Entry 8UWB (X-ray diffraction, 3.15 A resolution); this record covers chains A and B of the 3 polymer chains in the assembly.

# Chain A
Molecule: Serine/threonine-protein phosphatase 2A catalytic subunit alpha isoform
Organism: Homo sapiens
UniProt: P30153; residue numbers follow UniProt; this construct covers 1-589
Chain sequence (612 residues; each row starts with the number of its first residue; numbers below 1 keep their minus sign (Met-22 is residue -22)):
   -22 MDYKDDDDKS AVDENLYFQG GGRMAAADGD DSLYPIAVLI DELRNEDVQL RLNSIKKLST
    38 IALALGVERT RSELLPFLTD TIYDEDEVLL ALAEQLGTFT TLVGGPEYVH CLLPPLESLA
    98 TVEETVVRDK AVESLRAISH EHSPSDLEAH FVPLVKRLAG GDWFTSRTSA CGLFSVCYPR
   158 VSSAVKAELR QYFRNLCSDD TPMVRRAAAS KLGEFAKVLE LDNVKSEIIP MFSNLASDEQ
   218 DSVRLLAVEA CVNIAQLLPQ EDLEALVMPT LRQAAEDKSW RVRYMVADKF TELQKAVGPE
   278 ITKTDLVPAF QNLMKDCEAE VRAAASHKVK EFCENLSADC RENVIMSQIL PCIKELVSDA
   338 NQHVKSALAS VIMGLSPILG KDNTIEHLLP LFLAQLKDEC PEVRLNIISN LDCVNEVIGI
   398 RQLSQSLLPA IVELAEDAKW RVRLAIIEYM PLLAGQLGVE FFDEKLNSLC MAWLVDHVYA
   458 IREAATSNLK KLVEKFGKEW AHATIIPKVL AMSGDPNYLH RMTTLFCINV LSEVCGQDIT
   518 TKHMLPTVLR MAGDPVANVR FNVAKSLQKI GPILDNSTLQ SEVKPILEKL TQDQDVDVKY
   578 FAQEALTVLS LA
Unresolved in the structure: -22 to 0
Construct notes: initiating methionine (-22); expression tag (-21 to 0)
UniProt features mapped onto this chain:
  - modified residue: Ala2 (N-acetylalanine), Lys280 (N6-acetyllysine)

# Chain B
Molecule: Serine/threonine-protein phosphatase 2A 56 kDa regulatory subunit epsilon isoform
Organism: Homo sapiens
UniProt: Q16537 (2A5E_HUMAN); residues 1-467 here = UniProt positions 1-467
Chain sequence (467 residues; row label = number of the first residue in the row):
     1 MSSAPTTPPS VDKVDGFSRK SVRKARQKRS QSSSQFRSQG KPIELTPLPL LKDVPSSEQP
    61 ELFLKKLQQC CVIFDFMDTL SDLKMKEYKR STLNELVDYI TISRGCLTEQ TYPEVVRMVS
   121 CNIFRTLPPS DSNEFDPEED EPTLEASWPH LQLVYEFFIR FLESQEFQPS IAKKYIDQKF
   181 VLQLLELFDS EDPRERDYLK TVLHRIYGKF LGLRAFIRKQ INNIFLRFVY ETEHFNGVAE
   241 LLEILGSIIN GFALPLKAEH KQFLVKVLIP LHTVRSLSLF HAQLAYCIVQ FLEKDPSLTE
   301 PVIRGLMKFW PKTCSQKEVM FLGELEEILD VIEPSQFVKI QEPLFKQIAK CVSSPHFQVA
   361 ERALYYWNNE YIMSLIEENS NVILPIMFSS LYRISKEHWN PAIVALVYNV LKAFMEMNST
   421 MFDELTATYK SDRQREKKKE KEREELWKKL EDLELKRGLR RDGIIPT
Unresolved in the structure: 1-45, 456-467
UniProt features mapped onto this chain:
  - modified residue: Ser2 (N-acetylserine), Thr7 (Phosphothreonine), Ser30 (Phosphoserine), Ser32 (Phosphoserine), Ser34 (Phosphoserine)

# Interface between chain A and chain B
Contacting residue pairs - 37 pairs, chain A then chain B:
  Tyr11(A) - Leu446(B)
  Tyr11(A) - Leu450(B)
  Glu19(A) - Arg443(B)
  Glu19(A) - Leu446(B)
  Glu19(A) - Trp447(B)  hydrogen bond
  Ser31(A) - Trp447(B)
  Thr37(A) - Leu450(B)
  Thr37(A) - Glu454(B)  hydrogen bond
  Ile38(A) - Trp447(B)  hydrophobic
  Ala41(A) - Leu450(B)  hydrophobic
  Asp63(A) - Lys308(B)  salt bridge
  Asp63(A) - Phe309(B)
  Glu100(A) - Tyr230(B)  hydrogen bond
  Glu100(A) - Lys266(B)  salt bridge
  Glu101(A) - Tyr230(B)
  Thr102(A) - Tyr230(B)  hydrogen bond (side chain-backbone)
  Arg105(A) - Tyr230(B)
  Trp140(A) - Gln262(B)
  Trp140(A) - Lys266(B)
  Phe141(A) - Leu226(B)  hydrophobic
  Phe141(A) - Tyr230(B)  hydrophobic
  Asp177(A) - Lys219(B)
  Pro179(A) - Asn223(B)
  Met180(A) - Asn223(B)
  Met180(A) - Leu226(B)  hydrophobic
  Met180(A) - Glu231(B)
  Arg183(A) - Arg227(B)
  Arg183(A) - Glu231(B)  salt bridge
  Glu216(A) - Leu182(B)
  Ser219(A) - Arg227(B)  hydrogen bond
  Lys255(A) - Thr126(B)  hydrogen bond (backbone-side chain)
  Ser256(A) - Thr126(B)
  Trp257(A) - Thr126(B)
  Trp257(A) - Leu127(B)  hydrogen bond (side chain-backbone)
  Trp257(A) - Pro129(B)  hydrophobic
  Glu295(A) - Pro129(B)
  Glu297(A) - Pro129(B)
Interface residues without a listed pair, chain A (31 interface residues in all): Val15, Leu16, Glu23, Lys34, Glu62, Gln217, Arg258
Interface residues without a listed pair, chain B (27 interface residues in all): Pro128, Val267, Pro270, Lys312, Lys439, Lys449, Glu451, Leu453

# In short
The interface between chain A and chain B involves 31 residues on one side and 27 on the other; the contacts
include 7 hydrogen bonds and 3 salt bridges. Among the polar pairs are Asp63(A)-Lys308(B), Glu100(A)-Lys266(B)
and Arg183(A)-Glu231(B).
Chain A is Serine/threonine-protein phosphatase 2A catalytic subunit alpha isoform and chain B is
Serine/threonine-protein phosphatase 2A 56 kDa regulatory subunit epsilon isoform, both from Homo sapiens; the
structure, Crystal structure of PP2A PPP2R1A-PPP2CA-PPP2R5E phosphatase, was determined by X-ray diffraction.
